7QH6 - chains 3 and A of the 46 polymer chains in the assembly; structure by electron microscopy, 3.08 A resolution.

[Chain 3]
Molecule: 39S ribosomal protein L35, mitochondrial
From: Homo sapiens
UniProtKB: Q9NZE8 (RM35_HUMAN); residue numbers follow UniProt; this construct covers 1-188
Chain sequence (188 residues; numbered 1 to 188; the number before each row is that of its first residue):
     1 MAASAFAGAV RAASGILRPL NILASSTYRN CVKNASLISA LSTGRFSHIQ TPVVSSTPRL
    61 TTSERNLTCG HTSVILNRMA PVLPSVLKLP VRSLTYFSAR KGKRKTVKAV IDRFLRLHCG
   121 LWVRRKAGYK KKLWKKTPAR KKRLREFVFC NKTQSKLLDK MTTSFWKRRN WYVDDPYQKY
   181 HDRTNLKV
Unresolved in the structure: 1-93

[Chain A]
Molecule: 16S ribosomal RNA
From: Homo sapiens
Sequence (1559 nucleotides; row label = number of the first residue in the row):
  1671 GCUAAACCUA GCCCCAAACC CACUCCACCU UACUACCAGA CAACCUUAGC CAAACCAUUU
  1731 ACCCAAAUAA AGUAUAGGCG AUAGAAAUUG AAACCUGGCG CAAUAGAUAU AGUACCGCAA
  1791 GGGAAAGAUG AAAAAUUAUA ACCAAGCAUA AUAUAGCAAG GACUAACCCC UAUACCUUCU
  1851 GCAUAAUGAA UUAACUAGAA AUAACUUUGC AAGGAGAGCC AAAGCUAAGA CCCCCGAAAC
  1911 CAGACGAGCU ACCUAAGAAC AGCUAAAAGA GCACACCCGU CUAUGUAGCA AAAUAGUGGG
  1971 AAGAUUUAUA GGUAGAGGCG ACAAACCUAC CGAGCCUGGU GAUAGCUGGU UGUCCAAGAU
  2031 AGAAUCUUAG UUCAACUUUA AAUUUGCCCA CAGAACCCUC UAAAUCCCCU UGUAAAUUUA
  2091 ACUGUUAGUC CAAAGAGGAA CAGCUCUUUG GACACUAGGA AAAAACCUUG UAGAGAGAGU
  2151 AAAAAAUUUA ACACCCAUAG UAGGCCUAAA AGCAGCCACC AAUUAAGAAA GCGUUCAAGC
  2211 UCAACACCCA CUACCUAAAA AAUCCCAAAC AUAUAACUGA ACUCCUCACA CCCAAUUGGA
  2271 CCAAUCUAUC ACCCUAUAGA AGAACUAAUG UUAGUAUAAG UAACAUGAAA ACAUUCUCCU
  2331 CCGCAUAAGC CUGCGUCAGA UUAAAACACU GAACUGACAA UUAACAGCCC AAUAUCUACA
  2391 AUCAACCAAC AAGUCAUUAU UACCCUCACU GUCAACCCAA CACAGGCAUG CUCAUAAGGA
  2451 AAGGUUAAAA AAAGUAAAAG GAACUCGGCA AAUCUUACCC CGCCUGUUUA CCAAAAACAU
  2511 CACCUCUAGC AUCACCAGUA UUAGAGGCAC CGCCUGCCCA GUGACACAUG UUUAACGGCC
  2571 GCGGUACCCU AACCGUGCAA AGGUAGCAUA AUCACUUGUU CCUUAAAUAG GGACCUGUAU
  2631 GAAUGGCUCC ACGAGGGUUC AGCUGUCUCU UACUUUUAAC CAGUGAAAUU GACCUGCCCG
  2691 UGAAGAGGCG GGCAUAACAC AGCAAGACGA GAAGACCCUA UGGAGCUUUA AUUUAUUAAU
  2751 GCAAACAGUA CCUAACAAAC CCACAGGUCC UAAACUACCA AACCUGCAUU AAAAAUUUCG
  2811 GUUGGGGCGA CCUCGGAGCA GAACCCAACC UCCGAGCAGU ACAUGCUAAG ACUUCACCAG
  2871 UCAAAGCGAA CUACUAUACU CAAUUGAUCC AAUAACUUGA CCAACGGAAC AAGUUACCCU
  2931 AGGGAUAACA GCGCAAUCCU AUUCUAGAGU CCAUAUCAAC AAUAGGGUUU ACGACCUCGA
  2991 UGUUGGAUCA GGACAUCCCG AUGGUGCAGC CGCUAUUAAA GGUUCGUUUG UUCAACGAUU
  3051 AAAGUCCUAC GUGAUCUGAG UUCAGACCGG AGUAAUCCAG GUCGGUUUCU AUCUACUUUC
  3111 AAAUUCCUCC CUGUACGAAA GGACAAGAGA AAUAAGGCCU ACUUCACAAA GCGCCUUCCC
  3171 CCGUAAAUGA UAUCAUCUCA ACUUAGUAUU AUACCCACAC CCACCCAAGA ACAGGGUUU
Unresolved in the structure: 1692-1694, 1709-1711, 1733-1736, 1761-1766, 1806-1810, 1936-1970, 2068-2071, 2159-2231, 2350-2362, 2474-2480, 2488-2492, 2545-2649, 2757-2791, 2882-2888, 2952-2971, 2984-3069, 3097-3099, 3110-3112, 3197-3200, 3208-3211, 3229
Differences from the reference sequence: conflict U3107 (Unk3109 in 1025814679)

[Chain 3 / chain A interface]
Residue-residue contacts - 74 pairs, chain 3 then chain A:
  Leu94(3) - U1752(A)  hydrogen bond to the phosphate
  Thr95(3) - U1752(A)  sugar contact
  Thr95(3) - A1753(A)  hydrogen bond to the phosphate
  Ser98(3) - G1742(A)  hydrogen bond to the base
  Ala99(3) - A1731(A)  base contact
  Arg100(3) - G1742(A)  base contact
  Arg100(3) - G1754(A)  phosphate contact
  Lys101(3) - A1739(A)  salt bridge to the phosphate
  Lys101(3) - G1742(A)  hydrogen bond to the base
  Lys103(3) - A1740(A)  salt bridge to the phosphate
  Lys103(3) - A1741(A)  sugar contact
  Lys103(3) - G1742(A)  salt bridge to the phosphate
  Arg104(3) - G1742(A)  base contact
  Arg104(3) - A1871(A)  hydrogen bond to the sugar
  Arg104(3) - U1872(A)  sugar contact
  Lys105(3) - G1742(A)  sugar contact
  Lys105(3) - A1753(A)  salt bridge to the phosphate
  Lys105(3) - G1754(A)  salt bridge to the phosphate
  Thr106(3) - G1742(A)  sugar contact
  Thr106(3) - U1743(A)  hydrogen bond to the phosphate
  Val107(3) - A1751(A)  phosphate contact
  Lys108(3) - U1743(A)  salt bridge to the phosphate
  Lys108(3) - A1744(A)  salt bridge to the phosphate
  Lys108(3) - U1745(A)  base contact
  Ala109(3) - G1750(A)  phosphate contact
  Arg113(3) - G1750(A)  salt bridge to the phosphate
  Arg113(3) - U2898(A)  hydrogen bond to the sugar
  His118(3) - A1891(A)  salt bridge to the phosphate
  His118(3) - A1892(A)  salt bridge to the phosphate
  Arg124(3) - C2868(A)  salt bridge to the phosphate
  Arg124(3) - A2869(A)  salt bridge to the phosphate
  Lys126(3) - A2869(A)  salt bridge to the phosphate
  Ala127(3) - A2869(A)  hydrogen bond to the phosphate
  Ala127(3) - A2897(A)  phosphate contact
  Gly128(3) - U2898(A)  phosphate contact
  Lys130(3) - U2908(A)  base contact
  Lys131(3) - U2898(A)  phosphate contact
  Lys132(3) - U2895(A)  hydrogen bond to the base
  Lys132(3) - G2896(A)  hydrogen bond to the sugar
  Lys132(3) - U2908(A)  hydrogen bond to the phosphate
  Leu133(3) - U2907(A)  phosphate contact
  Leu133(3) - U2908(A)  hydrogen bond to the phosphate
  Trp134(3) - U2908(A)  phosphate contact
  Lys135(3) - U2895(A)  salt bridge to the phosphate
  Arg140(3) - G2870(A)  salt bridge to the phosphate
  Arg140(3) - U2871(A)  phosphate contact
  Lys142(3) - U2857(A)  salt bridge to the phosphate
  Lys142(3) - A2858(A)  salt bridge to the phosphate
  Arg143(3) - U2871(A)  salt bridge to the phosphate
  Leu144(3) - G2870(A)  phosphate contact
  Arg145(3) - U2857(A)  salt bridge to the phosphate
  Lys152(3) - A2090(A)  salt bridge to the phosphate
  Lys152(3) - A2091(A)  salt bridge to the phosphate
  Thr153(3) - C2043(A)  phosphate contact
  Thr153(3) - A2044(A)  hydrogen bond to the phosphate
  Gln154(3) - C2867(A)  hydrogen bond to the phosphate
  Gln154(3) - C2868(A)  hydrogen bond to the phosphate
  Lys156(3) - A1873(A)  hydrogen bond to the sugar
  Lys156(3) - A2091(A)  salt bridge to the phosphate
  Lys156(3) - C2092(A)  salt bridge to the phosphate
  Asp159(3) - U1872(A)  sugar contact
  Lys160(3) - U1872(A)  base contact
  Thr163(3) - G1742(A)  sugar contact
  Phe165(3) - A1741(A)  phosphate contact
  Phe165(3) - U1743(A)  sugar contact
  Trp166(3) - U1743(A)  hydrogen bond to the phosphate
  Lys167(3) - U1872(A)  hydrogen bond to the sugar
  Arg168(3) - C1890(A)  salt bridge to the phosphate
  Arg168(3) - A1891(A)  phosphate contact
  Arg169(3) - A1891(A)  hydrogen bond to the phosphate
  Arg169(3) - A1892(A)  salt bridge to the phosphate
  Trp171(3) - A1892(A)  base contact
  Asp182(3) - A1892(A)  hydrogen bond to the base
  Val188(3) - U2089(A)  sugar contact
Interface residues without a listed pair, chain 3 (50 interface residues in all): Phe97, Glu146, Asn151, Thr162, Ser164
Interface residues without a listed pair, chain A (49 interface residues in all): U1738, A1746, G1747, A1755, A1870, A2052, U2088, C2856, C2872, A2901, G2909

[Summary]
50 residues of chain 3 face 49 of chain A across their interface; the contacts include 20 hydrogen bonds and
25 salt bridges. Among the polar pairs are Ser98(3)-G1742(A), Lys101(3)-G1742(A) and Lys132(3)-U2895(A).
Here chain 3 is 39S ribosomal protein L35, mitochondrial and chain A is 16S ribosomal RNA, both from Homo
sapiens. Entry 7QH6 (Cryo-EM structure of the human mtLSU assembly intermediate upon MRM2 depletion - class 1)
was determined by electron microscopy together with 7QH7 from the same study.
